Entry 9BC5 (electron microscopy, 5.32 A resolution (low resolution: residue-level contacts below are approximate; hydrogen-bond / salt-bridge calls are withheld)); this record covers chains E and F of the 9 polymer chains in the assembly.

# Chain E (and F)
Molecule: Protein Rep68
From: adeno-associated virus 2
Notes: EC 3.6.4.12; chain F of this document is another copy of the same molecule, construct and numbering; everything in this record applies to it too
UniProtKB: P03132 (REP68_AAV2S); residue numbers follow UniProt; this construct covers 2-490
Chain sequence (491 residues; numbered 0 to 490; the number before each row is that of its first residue; numbering starts at 0):
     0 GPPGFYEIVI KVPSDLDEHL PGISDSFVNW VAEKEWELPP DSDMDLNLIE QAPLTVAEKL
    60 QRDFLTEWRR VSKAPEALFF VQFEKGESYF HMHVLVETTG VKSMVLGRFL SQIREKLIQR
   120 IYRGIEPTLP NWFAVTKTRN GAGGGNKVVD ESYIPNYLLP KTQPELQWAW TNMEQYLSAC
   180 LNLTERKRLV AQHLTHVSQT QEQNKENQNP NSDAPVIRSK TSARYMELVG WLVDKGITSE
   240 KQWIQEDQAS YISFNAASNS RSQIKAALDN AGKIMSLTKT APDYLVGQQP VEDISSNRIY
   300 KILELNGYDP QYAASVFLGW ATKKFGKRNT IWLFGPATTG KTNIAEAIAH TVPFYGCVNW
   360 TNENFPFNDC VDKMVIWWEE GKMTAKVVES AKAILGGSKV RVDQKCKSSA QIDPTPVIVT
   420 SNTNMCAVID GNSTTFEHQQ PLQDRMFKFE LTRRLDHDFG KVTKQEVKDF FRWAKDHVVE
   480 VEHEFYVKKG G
Disordered / not traced: 0-1, 195-213 (chain F: 0-1, 205-213)
Differences from the reference sequence: expression tag (0-1); conflict Glu17 (Gly in P03132); engineered mutation Ser151 (Cys in P03132)
UniProt features mapped onto this chain:
  - motif: His90 to His92 (RCR-2), Tyr156 to Lys160 (RCR-3)
  - active site: Tyr156 (For nuclease activity)
  - binding site (a divalent metal cation): Glu83, His90, His92
  - binding site (ATP): Gly334 to Thr341
What the authors report for this chain:
  - mutagenesis - F364A: decreased catalytic activity on trs nicking
  - mutagenesis - F364A: abolished catalytic activity (helicase activity)

# Interface between chain E and chain F
Contacting residue pairs - 53 pairs, chain E then chain F:
  Lys101(E) - Val30(F)
  Lys101(E) - Ala31(F)
  Lys101(E) - Lys33(F)
  Lys101(E) - Gln50(F)
  Lys101(E) - Ala51(F)
  Met103(E) - Pro12(F)
  Met103(E) - Ser13(F)
  Met103(E) - Leu15(F)
  Met103(E) - Ala51(F)
  Met103(E) - Pro52(F)
  Met103(E) - Val55(F)
  Val104(E) - Leu15(F)
  Gly106(E) - Asp16(F)
  Arg107(E) - Asp16(F)
  Arg107(E) - Asp24(F)
  Arg107(E) - Val27(F)
  Arg107(E) - Asn28(F)
  Lys136(E) - Asp14(F)
  Ala141(E) - Glu17(F)
  Arg223(E) - Val215(F)
  Arg223(E) - Ile216(F)
  Glu226(E) - Pro214(F)
  Leu227(E) - Pro214(F)
  Trp230(E) - Pro214(F)
  Lys240(E) - Leu276(F)
  Lys240(E) - Asp371(F)
  Lys240(E) - Gln410(F)
  Lys240(E) - Asp412(F)
  Ile243(E) - Lys272(F)
  Ile243(E) - Ile273(F)
  Ile243(E) - Leu276(F)
  Gln244(E) - Leu276(F)
  Gln247(E) - Ile273(F)
  Gln247(E) - Thr277(F)
  Ser249(E) - Val215(F)
  Tyr250(E) - Asn269(F)
  Ile251(E) - Tyr224(F)
  Ile251(E) - Met225(F)
  Ile251(E) - Val228(F)
  Ser252(E) - Ile216(F)
  Phe253(E) - Pro214(F)
  Asn254(E) - Tyr224(F)
  Asn254(E) - Ala265(F)
  Ala255(E) - Ser221(F)
  Ala255(E) - Tyr224(F)
  Arg260(E) - Asp268(F)
  Glu345(E) - Ser397(F)
  His349(E) - Lys398(F)
  Tyr354(E) - Gln410(F)
  Trp359(E) - Glu388(F)
  Thr360(E) - Glu388(F)
  Asp368(E) - Arg400(F)
  Lys460(E) - Gly396(F)
Also at the interface, not in a pair above, chain E (37 interface residues in all): Leu105, Gly142, Gly143, Glu239, Ser259, Asn358, Glu379
Also at the interface, not in a pair above, chain F (46 interface residues in all): Glu34, Ser87, Phe89, Thr220, Ser261, Lys326, Lys391, Ser408

# Summary
37 residues of chain E and 46 residues of chain F are in contact. Curated annotation (UniProt) lists
active-site residue Tyr156(E), 3 divalent metal cation-binding residues and 8 ATP-binding residues on chain E.
The paper reports that F364A of chain E reduces catalytic activity on trs nicking; F364A of chain E abolishes
catalytic activity (helicase activity).
Both chains are Protein Rep68 (adeno-associated virus 2). Entry 9BC5 (AAV-2 Rep68-AAVS1 heptameric complex)
was determined by electron microscopy (same publication as 9BU7).
